Entry 5N4D (X-ray diffraction, 1.62 A resolution); this record covers chains A and C.

Chain A:
Molecule: Prolyl oligopeptidase
Source organism: Galerina marginata
UniProt: H2E7Q8 (H2E7Q8_9AGAR); residues 1-730 here = UniProt positions 1-730
Amino-acid sequence (730 residues; row label = number of the first residue in the row):
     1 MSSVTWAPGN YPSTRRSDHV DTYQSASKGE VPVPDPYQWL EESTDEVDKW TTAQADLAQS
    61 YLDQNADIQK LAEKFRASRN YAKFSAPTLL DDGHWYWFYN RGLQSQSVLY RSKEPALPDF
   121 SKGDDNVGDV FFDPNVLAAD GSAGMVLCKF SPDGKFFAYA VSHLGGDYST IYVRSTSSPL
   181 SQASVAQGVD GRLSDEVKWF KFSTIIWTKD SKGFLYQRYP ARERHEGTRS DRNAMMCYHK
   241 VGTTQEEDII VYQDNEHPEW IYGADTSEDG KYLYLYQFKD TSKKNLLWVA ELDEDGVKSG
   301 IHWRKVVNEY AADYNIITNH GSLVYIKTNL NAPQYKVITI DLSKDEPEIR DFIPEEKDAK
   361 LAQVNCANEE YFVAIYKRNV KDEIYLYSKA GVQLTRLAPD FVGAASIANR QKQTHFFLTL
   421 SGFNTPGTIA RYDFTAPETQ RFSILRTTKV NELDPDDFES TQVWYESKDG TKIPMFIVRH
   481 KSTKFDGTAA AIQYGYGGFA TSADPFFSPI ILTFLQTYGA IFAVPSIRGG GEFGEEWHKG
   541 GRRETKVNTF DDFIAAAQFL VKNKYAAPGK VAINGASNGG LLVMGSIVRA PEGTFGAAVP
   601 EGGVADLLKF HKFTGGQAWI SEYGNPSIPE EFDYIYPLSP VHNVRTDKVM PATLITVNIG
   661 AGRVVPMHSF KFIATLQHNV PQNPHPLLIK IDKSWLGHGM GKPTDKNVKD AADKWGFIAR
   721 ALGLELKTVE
Disordered / not traced: 1-5, 228-229, 728-730
Construct notes: engineered mutation Ala661 (Asp in H2E7Q8)
Swiss-Prot annotation at these positions:
  - active site (Charge relay system): Ser577, His698
From the paper describing this entry:
  - catalytic residues: His698 (proposed by the authors, not directly observed)
  - mutagenesis - S577A, H698A: abolished catalytic activity on both 25mer and 35mer substrates
  - mutagenesis - H698A (47 +/- 11 nM): unchanged binding to 25mer
  - mutagenesis - R663A, R663K, R663Q, W695DEL: decreased catalytic activity on both 25mer and 35mer substrates
  - mutagenesis - H698N: decreased stability

Chain C:
Molecule: Alpha-amanitin proprotein
UniProt: H2E7Q5 (H2E7Q5_9AGAR); residues 1-25 here correspond to UniProt positions 11-35 (UniProt number = residue number + 10)
Amino-acid sequence (25 residues; row label = number of the first residue in the row):
     1 IWGIGCNPWT AEHVDQTLAS GNDIC
Disordered / not traced: 1-7

How chain A and chain C interact:
Contacting residue pairs (46; chain A residue first):
  Lys83(A) - Asp15(C)
  Lys83(A) - Thr17(C)
  Phe84(A) - Thr17(C)
  Phe84(A) - Leu18(C)
  Ser85(A) - Thr17(C)
  Ser85(A) - Leu18(C)
  Ser85(A) - Ser20(C)
  Ser85(A) - Gly21(C)
  Ala86(A) - Leu18(C)
  Thr88(A) - Gly21(C)  hydrogen bond (side chain-backbone)
  Thr88(A) - Ile24(C)
  Leu90(A) - Cys25(C)  hydrophobic
  Phe98(A) - Ser20(C)
  Asn100(A) - Asp15(C)
  Ser107(A) - Thr17(C)  hydrogen bond
  Lys149(A) - Asp23(C)
  Lys149(A) - Ile24(C)
  Lys149(A) - Cys25(C)
  Phe150(A) - Ile24(C)  hydrogen bond (backbone-backbone)
  Phe150(A) - Cys25(C)
  Ser151(A) - Cys25(C)  hydrogen bond (backbone-side chain)
  Ser406(A) - Asn22(C)
  Ile407(A) - Asn22(C)
  Ala408(A) - Asn22(C)
  Arg410(A) - Cys25(C)
  Thr419(A) - Leu18(C)
  Thr419(A) - Asn22(C)  hydrogen bond
  Ser421(A) - Leu18(C)
  Gly427(A) - Leu18(C)
  Tyr494(A) - Trp9(C)  hydrogen bond (side chain-backbone)
  Tyr494(A) - His13(C)  hydrogen bond
  Tyr496(A) - Trp9(C)  hydrophobic
  Thr501(A) - Trp9(C)
  Ser502(A) - Trp9(C)
  Ala503(A) - Trp9(C)  hydrophobic
  Asp504(A) - Trp9(C)  hydrogen bond (backbone-side chain)
  Phe506(A) - Trp9(C)
  Phe506(A) - Thr10(C)
  Phe506(A) - Val14(C)  hydrophobic
  Phe507(A) - Val14(C)
  Ser508(A) - Val14(C)
  Val524(A) - Trp9(C)  hydrophobic
  Glu601(A) - His13(C)  salt bridge
  Asn658(A) - Glu12(C)  hydrogen bond
  Arg663(A) - Glu12(C)  salt bridge
  Lys714(A) - His13(C)
Also at the interface, not in a pair above, chain A (44 interface residues in all): Arg79, Cys148, Pro152, Asn409, Leu420, Pro426, Thr428, Ile429, Gly495, Asn574, Ala576

Overview:
The interface between chain A and chain C involves 44 residues on one side and 14 on the other, with 9
hydrogen bonds and 2 salt bridges. Among the polar pairs are Glu601(A)-His13(C), Arg663(A)-Glu12(C) and
Thr88(A)-Gly21(C). From the paper: the catalytic residue His698(A); R663A, R663K and R663Q of chain A, among
others, reduce catalytic activity on both 25mer and 35mer substrates; 7 substitutions were tested in all.
Chain A is Prolyl oligopeptidase (Galerina marginata) and chain C is Alpha-amanitin proprotein; the structure,
Prolyl oligopeptidase B from Galerina marginata bound to 25mer macrocyclization substrate - D661A mutant, was
determined by X-ray diffraction (same publication as 5N4B, 5N4C, 5N4E and 5N4F).
